PDB entry 8AS8 | electron microscopy, 3.00 A resolution | chains D and E of the 5 polymer chains in the assembly

Chain D:
Name: JetB
From: Escherichia coli
Notes: engineered mutation(s): G added to C-terminus
UniProt: A0A4C9B499 (A0A4C9B499_ECOLX); residues 1-249 here = UniProt positions 1-249
Chain sequence (250 residues; numbered 1 to 250; the number before each row is that of its first residue):
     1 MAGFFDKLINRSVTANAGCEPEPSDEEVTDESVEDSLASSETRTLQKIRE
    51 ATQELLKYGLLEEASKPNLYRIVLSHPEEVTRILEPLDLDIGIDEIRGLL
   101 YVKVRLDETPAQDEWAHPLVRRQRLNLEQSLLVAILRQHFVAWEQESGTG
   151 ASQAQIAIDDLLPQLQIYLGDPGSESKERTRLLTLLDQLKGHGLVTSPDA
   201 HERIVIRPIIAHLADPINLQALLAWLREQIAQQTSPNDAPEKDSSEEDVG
Unresolved in the structure: 1-39, 235-250
Construct notes: conflict Ala2 (Thr in A0A4C9B499), Lys7 (Arg in A0A4C9B499), Asp35 (Glu in A0A4C9B499), Gln46 (Lys in A0A4C9B499), Pro240 (Arg in A0A4C9B499); insertion (250)

Chain E:
Name: JetA
From: Escherichia coli
Notes: engineered mutation(s): MAHHHHHHHHHHGGSSAWSHPQFEKGGGSGGGSGGGSWSHPQFEKLEVLFQGPAA tag added at N-terminus; G added to C-terminus
UniProt: A0A4V3QHV5 (A0A4V3QHV5_ECOLX); residue numbers follow UniProt; this construct covers 1-498
Chain sequence (554 residues; row label = number of the first residue in the row; numbers below 1 keep their minus sign (Met-54 is residue -54)):
   -54 MAHHHHHHHHHHGGSSAWSHPQFEKGGGSGGGSGGGSWSHPQFEKLEVLF
    -4 QGPAAMEENTRQRTENYISAKNQHPAWILLATRRAPLVLSCLKTLFEKSH
    46 DGIPLEEAIQSLSSILIEHVSQEQYDINQDNPFLQASRELREWIKRRLIV
    96 ERDGRIFATDALEVAITFVESLDNRFMTSTASRLSTVQREIENLETRLNP
   146 NPANRVATLRRRISELERELQEAEAGHIEVLETHQAVEHIRDVYNLASSL
   196 RADFRRVEDSWREADRALRQSIIGEQYHRGDIVERLLNDQDALLNTPEGR
   246 VFDSFQQQLRQSSELKAMSERLRVILSHPSASDALNRLQRHDLRWLVKRL
   296 VDESQTVLQARARSERDVRGFMKTGLAAEHHRVGHLLNEFLNLALKLDWQ
   346 RQMIRKQEVPLPAVGVAVTGIPAIERLRFKEVDDEAEQTLDLSNHAADLT
   396 QIGDDFWDAFNGLDREVLIQQTLQLLAKENRPVGLAELAELLPPAHDLET
   446 FAVWIGMAREAGIEVIDSQREFAELSDGEGRRWRFNLPTTGLESQALMDI
   496 DWEG
Unresolved in the structure: -54 to 0, 499
Construct notes: initiating methionine (-54); expression tag (-53 to 0); conflict Asp187 (Glu in A0A4V3QHV5), Glu435 (Ala in A0A4V3QHV5); insertion (499)

Chain D / chain E interface:
Contacting residue pairs (58; chain D residue first):
  Leu56(D) - Ile366(E)
  Leu56(D) - Pro367(E)
  Lys57(D) - Pro367(E)
  Tyr58(D) - Pro367(E)
  Gly59(D) - Pro367(E)
  Leu89(D) - Ile366(E)  hydrophobic
  Val102(D) - Ile366(E)  hydrophobic
  Val102(D) - Ala368(E)
  Lys103(D) - Glu370(E)
  Val104(D) - Glu370(E)  hydrogen bond (backbone-side chain)
  Leu119(D) - Val363(E)
  Leu119(D) - Gly365(E)  hydrogen bond (backbone-backbone)
  Leu119(D) - Ile366(E)  hydrogen bond (backbone-backbone)
  Val120(D) - Ile366(E)
  Val120(D) - Ala368(E)  hydrophobic
  Val120(D) - Arg371(E)
  Arg121(D) - Arg371(E)
  Arg122(D) - Arg371(E)
  Arg122(D) - Arg373(E)
  Gln123(D) - Arg371(E)  hydrogen bond (backbone-backbone)
  Gln123(D) - Leu372(E)
  Gln123(D) - Arg373(E)  hydrogen bond (backbone-backbone)
  Arg124(D) - Arg373(E)
  Arg124(D) - Phe374(E)  hydrogen bond (side chain-backbone)
  Arg124(D) - Glu376(E)  salt bridge
  Leu125(D) - Leu372(E)  hydrophobic
  Leu125(D) - Arg373(E)  hydrogen bond (backbone-backbone)
  Leu125(D) - Phe374(E)  hydrophobic
  Leu125(D) - Lys375(E)
  Asn126(D) - Lys375(E)
  Leu127(D) - Thr384(E)
  Ser130(D) - Phe374(E)
  Ser130(D) - Lys375(E)  hydrogen bond (side chain-backbone)
  Val133(D) - Phe374(E)  hydrophobic
  Tyr168(D) - Leu385(E)
  Tyr168(D) - Asn389(E)
  Leu169(D) - Ser388(E)  hydrogen bond (backbone-side chain)
  Leu169(D) - Asn389(E)
  Gly170(D) - Asn389(E)  hydrogen bond (backbone-side chain)
  Asp171(D) - Ala391(E)
  Asp171(D) - Ala392(E)
  Pro172(D) - Ala392(E)
  Gly173(D) - Ala392(E)
  His192(D) - Leu372(E)
  Leu194(D) - Ile369(E)  hydrophobic
  Ile209(D) - Ile369(E)  hydrophobic
  His212(D) - Ile369(E)
  Leu213(D) - Ile369(E)  hydrophobic
  Leu213(D) - Phe374(E)  hydrophobic
  Asp215(D) - Phe374(E)
  Leu219(D) - Phe374(E)  hydrophobic
  Leu222(D) - Lys375(E)
  Trp225(D) - Val377(E)  hydrophobic
  Trp225(D) - Ala381(E)
  Trp225(D) - Glu382(E)
  Leu226(D) - Leu385(E)  hydrophobic
  Gln229(D) - Glu382(E)
  Gln233(D) - Asn389(E)
Interface residues without a listed pair, chain D (44 interface residues in all): Tyr101, Trp115, Pro118, Glu128, Arg181, Ala214, Ala221
Interface residues without a listed pair, chain E (23 interface residues in all): Thr364

Summary:
Chain D and chain E form an interface of 44 and 23 residues respectively, with 10 hydrogen bonds and 1 salt
bridge. Polar contacts include Arg124(D)-Glu376(E), Val104(D)-Glu370(E) and Arg124(D)-Phe374(E).
Here chain D is JetB and chain E is JetA, both from Escherichia coli. Entry 8AS8 (E. coli Wadjet JetABC
monomer) was determined by electron microscopy together with 8BFN from the same study.
